1JDC - chain A; structure by X-ray diffraction, 1.90 A resolution.

# Chain A
Name: 1,4-alpha maltotetrahydrolase
Source organism: Pseudomonas stutzeri
Notes: EC 3.2.1.60
Reference sequence: P13507 (AMT4_PSEST); residues 1-429 here correspond to UniProt positions 22-450 (UniProt number = residue number + 21)
Amino-acid sequence (429 residues; numbered 1 to 429; the number before each row is that of its first residue):
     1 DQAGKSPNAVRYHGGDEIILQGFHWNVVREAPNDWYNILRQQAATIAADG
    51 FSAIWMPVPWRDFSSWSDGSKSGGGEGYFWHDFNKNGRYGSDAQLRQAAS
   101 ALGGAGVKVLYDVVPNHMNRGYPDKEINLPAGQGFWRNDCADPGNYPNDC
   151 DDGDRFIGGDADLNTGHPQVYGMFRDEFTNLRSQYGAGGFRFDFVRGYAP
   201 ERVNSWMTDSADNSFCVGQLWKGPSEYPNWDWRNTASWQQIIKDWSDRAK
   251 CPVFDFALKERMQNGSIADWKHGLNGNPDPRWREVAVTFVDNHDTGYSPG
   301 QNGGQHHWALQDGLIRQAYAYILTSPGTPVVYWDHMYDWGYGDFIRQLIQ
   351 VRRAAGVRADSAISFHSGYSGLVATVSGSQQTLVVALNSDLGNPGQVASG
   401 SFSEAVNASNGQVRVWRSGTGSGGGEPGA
Disordered / not traced: 419-429
Sequence notes: engineered mutation Gln219 (Glu240 in P13507); conflict Asp334 (Ser355 in P13507)
UniProt features mapped onto this chain:
  - active site: Asp193 (Nucleophile)
  - binding site (Ca(2+)): Asp1, Gln2, His13, Asp16, Glu17, Asn116, Asp151, Asp154, Asp162, Gly197
  - binding site (substrate): Tyr78, Phe79, His117, Phe156 to Asp160, Arg191, Arg196, Gly197, His293, Gln305
  - site: Asp294 (Transition state stabilizer)
Disulfide bonds: Cys140-Cys150, Cys216-Cys251
Metal / ion sites: Ca2+ site 1: Asp1, Gln2, His13, Asp16, Glu17; Ca2+ site 2: Asn116, Asp151, Asp154, Asp162, Gly197

# Overview
Asp1, Gln2, His13, Asp16 and Glu17 coordinate Ca2+ site 1. Asn116, Asp151, Asp154, Asp162 and Gly197
coordinate Ca2+ site 2. Curated annotation (UniProt) lists active-site residue Asp193, 10 Ca2+-binding
residues and 13 substrate-binding residues.
Chain A is 1,4-alpha maltotetrahydrolase (Pseudomonas stutzeri); the structure, Mutant (E219Q)
maltotetraose-forming exo-amylase cocrystallized with maltotetraose (CRYSTAL type 1), was determined by X-ray
diffraction, deposited together with 1JDA and 1JDD.
